PDB entry 8IHL | electron microscopy, 7.64 A resolution (low resolution: residue-level contacts below are approximate; hydrogen-bond / salt-bridge calls are withheld) | chains J and Q of the 22 polymer chains in the assembly

[Chain J]
Molecule: 353-nt DNA strand
Organism: synthetic construct
Sequence (353 nucleotides; each row starts with the number of its first residue):
     1 ATCGGATGTATATATCTGACACGTGCCTGGAGACTAGGGAGTAATCCCCT
    51 TGGCGGTTAAAACGCGGGGGACAGCGCGTACGTGCGTTTAAGCGGTGCTA
   101 GAGCTGTCTACGACCAATTGAGCTCGAGCCTGGAGACTAGGGAGTAATCC
   151 CCTTGGCGGTTAAAACGCGGGGGACAGCGCGTACGTGCGTTTAAGCGGTG
   201 CTAGAGCTGTCTACGACCAATTGAGCTCGAGCCTGGAGACTAGGGAGTAA
   251 TCCCCTTGGCGGTTAAAACGCGGGGGACAGCGCGTACGTGCGTTTAAGCG
   301 GTGCTAGAGCTGTCTACGACCAATTGAGCGGCCTCGGCACCGGGATTCTC
   351 GAT

[Chain Q]
Name: Histone H3.1
Organism: Homo sapiens
Reference sequence: P68431 (H31_HUMAN); residues 1-135 here correspond to UniProt positions 2-136 (UniProt number = residue number + 1)
Sequence (139 residues; numbered -3 to 135; the number before each row is that of its first residue; numbers below 1 keep their minus sign (Gly-3 is residue -3)):
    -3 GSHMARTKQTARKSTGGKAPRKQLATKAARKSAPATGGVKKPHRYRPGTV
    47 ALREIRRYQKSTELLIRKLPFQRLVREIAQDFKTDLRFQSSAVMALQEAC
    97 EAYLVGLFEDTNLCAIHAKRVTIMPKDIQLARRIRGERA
Not modelled in the structure: -3 to 58, 134-135
Differences from the reference sequence: expression tag (-3 to 0)
Swiss-Prot annotation at these positions:
  - modified residue: Arg2 (Asymmetric dimethylarginine), Thr3 (Phosphothreonine), Lys4 (Allysine), Gln5 (5-glutamyl dopamine), Thr6 (Phosphothreonine), Arg8 (Citrulline), Lys9 (N6,N6,N6-trimethyllysine), Ser10 (ADP-ribosylserine), Thr11 (Phosphothreonine), Lys14 (N6-(2-hydroxyisobutyryl)lysine), Arg17 (Asymmetric dimethylarginine), Lys18 (N6-(2-hydroxyisobutyryl)lysine), Lys23 (N6-(2-hydroxyisobutyryl)lysine), Arg26 (Citrulline), Lys27 (N6,N6,N6-trimethyllysine), Ser28 (ADP-ribosylserine), Lys36 (N6,N6,N6-trimethyllysine), Lys37 (N6-methyllysine), Tyr41 (Phosphotyrosine), Lys56 (N6,N6,N6-trimethyllysine) and 8 more in UniProt
  - lipidation: Lys18 (N6-decanoyllysine)

[Chain J / chain Q interface]
Residue-residue contacts (17; chain J residue first):
  DG53(J) with Arg83(Q); Phe84(Q); Ser86(Q)
  DC54(J) with Arg72(Q); Arg83(Q); Phe84(Q)
  DC63(J) with Arg63(Q)
  DG64(J) with Arg63(Q)
  DA73(J) with Val117(Q); Thr118(Q)
  DG74(J) with Lys115(Q); Arg116(Q); Val117(Q); Thr118(Q)
  DC75(J) with Arg116(Q); Met120(Q); Lys122(Q)
Also at the interface, not in a pair above, chain Q (12 interface residues in all): Gln85

[Overview]
7 residues of chain J and 12 residues of chain Q are in contact.
Chain J is a 353-nt DNA strand (synthetic construct) and chain Q is Histone H3.1 (Homo sapiens); the
structure, Overlapping tri-nucleosome, was determined by electron microscopy.
